6VOI - chains C and g of the 9 polymer chains in the assembly; structure by electron microscopy, 4.03 A resolution (low resolution: residue-level contacts below are approximate; hydrogen-bond / salt-bridge calls are withheld).

== Chain C ==
Protein: ATP synthase subunit alpha, chloroplastic
Organism: Spinacia oleracea
Notes: EC 7.1.2.2
UniProt: P06450 (ATPA_SPIOL); residues 1-507 here = UniProt positions 1-507
Amino-acid sequence (507 residues; numbered 1 to 507; the number before each row is that of its first residue):
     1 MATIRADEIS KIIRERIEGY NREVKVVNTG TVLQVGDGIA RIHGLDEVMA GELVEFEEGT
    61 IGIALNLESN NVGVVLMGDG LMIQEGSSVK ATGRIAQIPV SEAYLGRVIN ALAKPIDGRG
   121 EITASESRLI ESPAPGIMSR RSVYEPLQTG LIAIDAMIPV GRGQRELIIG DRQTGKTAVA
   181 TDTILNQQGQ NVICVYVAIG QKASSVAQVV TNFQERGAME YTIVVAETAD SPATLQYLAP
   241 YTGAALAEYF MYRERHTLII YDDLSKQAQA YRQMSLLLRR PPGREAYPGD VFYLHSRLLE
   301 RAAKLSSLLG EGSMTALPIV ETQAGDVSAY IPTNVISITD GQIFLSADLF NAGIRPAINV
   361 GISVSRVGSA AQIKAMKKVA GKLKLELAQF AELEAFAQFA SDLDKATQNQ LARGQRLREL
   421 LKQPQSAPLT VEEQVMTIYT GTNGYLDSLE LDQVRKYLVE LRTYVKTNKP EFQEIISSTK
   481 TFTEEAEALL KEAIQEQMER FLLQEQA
Not modelled in the structure: 1-4, 505-507
Ligand contacts: ATP (adenosine-5'-triphosphate): Asp171, Arg172, Gln173, Thr174, Gly175, Lys176, Thr177, Ala178, Gln201, Asp262, Asp263, Glu321, Phe350, Arg355, Pro356, Gln423, Pro424, Gln425
Swiss-Prot annotation at these positions:
  - binding site (ATP): Gly170 to Thr177
  - site: Ser363 (Required for activity)

== Chain g ==
Protein: ATP synthase gamma chain, chloroplastic
Organism: Spinacia oleracea
UniProt: P05435 (ATPG_SPIOL); numbering as in UniProt (aligned over 1-364)
Amino-acid sequence (364 residues; each row starts with the number of its first residue):
     1 MACSLSFSSS VSTFHLPTTT QSTQAPPNNA TTLPTTNPIQ CANLRELRDR IGSVKNTQKI
    61 TEAMKLVAAA KVRRAQEAVV NGRPFSETLV EVLYNMNEQL QTEDVDVPLT KIRTVKKVAL
   121 MVVTGDRGLC GGFNNMLLKK AESRIAELKK LGVDYTIISI GKKGNTYFIR RPEIPVDRYF
   181 DGTNLPTAKE AQAIADDVFS LFVSEEVDKV EMLYTKFVSL VKSDPVIHTL LPLSPKGEIC
   241 DINGKCVDAA EDELFRLTTK EGKLTVERDM IKTETPAFSP ILEFEQDPAQ ILDALLPLYL
   301 NSQILRALQE SLASELAARM TAMSNATDNA NELKKTLSIN YNRARQAKIT GEILEIVAGA
   361 NACV
Not modelled in the structure: 1-40, 364
Cystine bridges: Cys240-Cys246
Swiss-Prot annotation at these positions:
  - active site: Cys130

== Chain C / chain g interface ==
Pairs across the interface (23):
  Pro282(C) - Ile356(g)
  Gly283(C) - Ile353(g)
  Arg284(C) - Ile349(g)
  Arg284(C) - Ile353(g)
  Glu285(C) - Ile353(g)
  Ala286(C) - Ile356(g)
  Ala324(C) - Arg45(g)
  Ala324(C) - Arg48(g)
  Asp326(C) - Arg48(g)
  Ser328(C) - Arg48(g)
  Ala395(C) - Lys59(g)
  Ala395(C) - Ile60(g)
  Ala395(C) - Ala63(g)
  Phe396(C) - Ala63(g)
  Phe396(C) - Leu66(g)
  Phe396(C) - Val67(g)
  Phe399(C) - Ile60(g)
  Phe399(C) - Met64(g)
  Phe399(C) - Val67(g)
  Ser401(C) - Lys71(g)
  Ser401(C) - Arg74(g)
  Asp402(C) - Arg74(g)
  Leu403(C) - Arg74(g)
Other interface residues (no listed pair), chain C (16 interface residues in all): Gly325, Ala391
Other interface residues (no listed pair), chain g (17 interface residues in all): Ala70, Arg345, Glu352, Val357

== Overview ==
The interface between chain C and chain g involves 16 residues on one side and 17 on the other. Bound to chain
C: ATP. Curated annotation (UniProt) lists 8 ATP-binding residues on chain C; active-site residue Cys130(g) on
chain g.
Chain C is ATP synthase subunit alpha, chloroplastic and chain g is ATP synthase gamma chain, chloroplastic,
both from Spinacia oleracea; the structure, Chloroplast ATP synthase (O1, CF1), was determined by electron
microscopy (same publication as 6VM1, 6VM4, 6VMB, 6VMD, 6VMG, 6VOF and 8 further entries).
